Entry 3G6E (X-ray diffraction, 2.70 A resolution); this record covers chains 0 and R of the 31 polymer chains in the assembly.

Chain 0:
Molecule: 23S ribosomal RNA
From: Haloarcula marismortui
Sequence (2923 nucleotides; each row starts with the number of its first residue):
     1 GUUGGCUACUAUGCCAGCUGGUGGAUUGCUCGGCUCAGGCGCUGAUGAAG
    51 GACGUGCCAAGCUGCGAUAAGCUGUGGGGAGCCGCACGGAGGCGAAGAAC
   101 CACAGAUUUCCGAAUGAGAAUCUCUCUAACAAUUGCUUCGCGCAAUGAGG
   151 AACCCCGAGAACUGAAACAUCUCAGUAUCGGGAGGAACAGAAAACGCAAC
   201 GUGAUGUCGUUAGUAACCGCGAGUGAACGCGAUACAGCCCAAACCGAAGC
   251 CCUCACGGGCAAUGUGGUGUCAGGGCUACCUCUCAUCAGCCGACCGUCUU
   301 CACGAAGUCUCUUGGAAUAGAGCGUGAUACAGGGUGACAACCCCGUACUG
   351 AAGACCAGUACGCUGUGCGGUAGUGCCAGAGUAGCGGGGGUUGGAUAUCC
   401 CUCGCGAAUAACGCAGGCAUCGACUGCGAAGGCUAAACACAACCUGAGAC
   451 CGAUAGUGAACAAGUAGUGUGAACGAACGCUGCAAAGUACCCUCAGAAGG
   501 GAGGCGAAAUAGAGCAUGAAAUCAGUUGGCGAUCGAGCGACAGGGCAUAC
   551 AAGGUCCCUUGACGAAUGACCGAGACGCGAGUCUCCAGUAAGACUCACGG
   601 GAAGCCGAUGUUCUGUCGUACGUUUUGAAAAACGAGCCAGGGAGUGUGUC
   651 UGUAUGGCAAGUCUAACCGGAGUAUCCGGGGAGGCACAGGGAAACCGACA
   701 UGGCCGCAGGGCUUUGCCCGAGGGCCGCCGUCUUCAAGGGCGGGGAGCCA
   751 UGUGGACACGACCCGAAUCCGGACGAUCUACGCAUGGACAAGAUGAAGCG
   801 UGCCGAAAGGCACGUGGAAGUCUGUUAGAGUUGGUGUCCUACAAUACCCU
   851 CUCGUGAUCUAUGUGUAGGGGUGAAAGGCCCAUCGAGUCCGGCAACAGCU
   901 GGUUCCAAUCGAAACAUGUCGAAGCAUGACCUCCGCCGAGGUAGUCUGUG
   951 AGGUAGAGCGACCGAUUGGUGUGUCCGCCUCCGAGAGGAGUCGGCACACC
  1001 UGUCAAACUCCAAACUUACAGACGCUGUUUGACGCGGGGAUUCCGGUGCG
  1051 CGGGGUAAGCCUGUGUACCAGGAGGGGAACAACCCAGAGAUAGGUUAAGG
  1101 UCCCCAAGUGUGGAUUAAGUGUAAUCCUCUGAAGGUGGUCUCGAGCCCUA
  1151 GACAGCCGGGAGGUGAGCUUAGAAGCAGCUACCCUCUAAGAAAAGCGUAA
  1201 CAGCUUACCGGCCGAGGUUUGAGGCGCCCAAAAUGAUCGGGACUCAAAUC
  1251 CACCACCGAGACCUGUCCGUACCACUCAUACUGGUAAUCGAGUAGAUUGG
  1301 CGCUCUAAUUGGAUGGAAGCAGGGGCGAGAGCUCCUGUGGACCGAUUAGU
  1351 GACGAAAAUCCUGGCCAUAGUAGCAGCGAUAGUCGGGUGAGAACCCCGAC
  1401 GGCCUAAUGGAUAAGGGUUCCUCAGCACUGCUGAUCAGCUGAGGGUUAGC
  1451 CGGUCCUAAGUCUCACCGCAACUCGACUGAGACGAAAUGGGAAACAGGUU
  1501 AAUAUUCCUGUGCCAUCAUGCAGUGAAAGUUGACGCCCUGGGGUCGAUCA
  1551 CGCCGGGCAUUCGCCCGGUCGAACCGUCCAACUCCGUGGAAGCCGUAAUG
  1601 GCAGGAAGCGGACGAACGGCGGCAUAGGGAAACGUGAUUCAACCUGGGGC
  1651 CCAUGAAAAGACGAGCAUGAUGUCCGUACCGAGAACCGACACAGGUGUCC
  1701 AUGGCGGCGAAAGCCAAGGCCUGUCGGGAGCAACCAACGUUAGGGAAUUC
  1751 GGCAAGUUAGUCCCGUACCUUCGGAAGAAGGGAUGCCUGCUCCGGAACGG
  1801 AGCAGGUCGCAGUGACUCGGAAGCUCGGACUGUCUAGUAACAACAUAGGU
  1851 GACCGCAAAUCCGCAAGGACUCGUACGGUCACUGAAUCCUGCCCAGUGCA
  1901 GGUAUCUGAACACCUCGUACAAGAGGACGAAGGACCUGUCAACGGCGGGG
  1951 GUAACUAUGACCCUCUUAAGGUAGCGUAGUACCUUGCCGCAUCAGUAGCG
  2001 GCUUGCAUGAAUGGAUUAACCAGAGCUUCACUGUCCCAACGUUGGGCCCG
  2051 GUGAACUGUACAUUCCAGUGCGGAGUCUGGAGACACCCAGGGGGAAGCGA
  2101 AGACCCUAUGGAGCUUUACUGCAGGCUGUCGCUGAGACGUGGUCGCCGAU
  2151 GUGCAGCAUAGGUAGGAGUCGUUACAGAGGUACCCGCGCUAGCGGGCCAC
  2201 CCAGACAACAGUGAAAUACUACCCGUCGGUGACUGCGACUCUCACUCCGG
  2251 GAGGAGGACACCGAUAGCCGGGCAGUUUGACUGGGGCGGUACGCGCUCGA
  2301 AAAGAUAUCGAGCGCGCCCUAUGGUCAUCUCAGCCGGGACAGAGACCCGG
  2351 CGAAGAGUGCAAGAGCAAAAGAUGACUUGACAGUGUUCUUCCCAACGAGG
  2401 AACGCUGACGCGAAAGCGUGGUCUAGCGAACCAAUUAGCCUGCUUGAUGC
  2451 GGGCAAUUGAUGACAGAAAAGCUACCCUAGGGAUAACAGAGUCGUCACUC
  2501 GCAAGAGCACAUAUCGACCGAGUGGCUUGCUACCUCGAUGUCGGUUCCCU
  2551 CCAUCCUGCCCGUGCAGAAGCGGGCAAGGGUGAGGUUGUUCGCCUAUUAA
  2601 AGGAGGUCGUGAGCUGGGUUUAGACCGUCGUGAGACAGGUCGGCUGCUAU
  2651 CUACUGGGUGUGUAAUGGUGUCUGACAAGAACGACCGUAUAGUACGAGAG
  2701 GAACUACGGUUGGUGGCCACUGGUGUACCGGUUGUUCGAGAGAGCACGUG
  2751 CCGGGUAGCCACGCCACACGGGGUAAGAGCUGAACGCAUCUAAGCUCGAA
  2801 ACCCACUUGGAAAAGAGACACCGCCGAGGUCCCGCGUACAAGACGCGGUC
  2851 GAUAGACUCGGGGUGUGCGCGUCGAGGUAACGAGACGUUAAGCCCACGAG
  2901 CACUAACAGACCAAAGCCAUCAU
Disordered / not traced: 1-9, 126-127, 715, 971-998, 1560, 1952-1963, 2137-2236, 2339-2343, 2665-2666, 2915-2923
Modified / non-standard residues: 1MA (6-hydro-1-methyladenosine-5'-monophosphate) at position 628, OMU (o2'-methyluridine 5'-monophosphate) at position 2587, OMG (o2'-methylguanosine-5'-monophosphate) at position 2588, UR3 (3-methyluridine-5'-monophoshate) at position 2619, PSU (pseudouridine-5'-monophosphate) at position 2621
Metal / ion sites: Na+ site 1 near U12 (its only coordinating residue here); Mg2+ site 1 near G28 (its only coordinating residue here); Na+ site 2: C40, G41, C443; Na+ site 3: G56, G61; Sr2+ site 1 near A86 (its only coordinating residue here); Na+ site 4: U107, U108; Mg2+ site 2 near U115 (its only coordinating residue here); Na+ site 5: C130, U146; Na+ site 6: C141, G142; Sr2+ site 2: G147, A183 (shared with 1 residue of chain M); Mg2+ site 3: C162, U2276; K+ site 1: C162, U163, U172; 58 more Na+ sites not listed; 69 more Mg2+ sites not listed; 38 more Sr2+ sites not listed; 1 more K+ sites not listed
Ligand contacts: Cephalotaxine (HMT; (3beta)-O~3~-[(2R)-2,6-dihydroxy-2-(2-methoxy-2-oxoethyl)-6-methylheptanoyl]cephalotaxine): G2099, A2100, G2102, A2486, C2487, A2488, U2535, A2538, U2539, G2540, U2541, U2620
From the paper describing this entry:
  - binding site for Cephalotaxine: C2487

Chain R:
Name: 50S ribosomal protein L22P
From: Haloarcula marismortui
Reference sequence: P10970 (RL22_HALMA); residues 1-150 here correspond to UniProt positions 2-151 (UniProt number = residue number + 1)
Chain sequence (150 residues; numbered 1 to 150; the number before each row is that of its first residue):
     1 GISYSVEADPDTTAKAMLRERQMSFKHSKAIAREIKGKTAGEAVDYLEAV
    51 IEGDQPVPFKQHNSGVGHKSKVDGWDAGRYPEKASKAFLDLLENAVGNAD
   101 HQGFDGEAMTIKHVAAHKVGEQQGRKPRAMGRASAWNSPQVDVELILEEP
Metal / ion sites: Sr2+ near Gln61 (its only coordinating residue here); Mg2+: Gly65 (shared with C2048(0), A2089(0) of chain 0); Na+ site 1 near Ser70 (its only coordinating residue here); Na+ site 2: Val72 (shared with U2659(0), G2660(0) of chain 0)

How chain 0 and chain R interact:
Contacting residue pairs (139):
  A11(0) - Lys60(R)  hydrogen bond to the phosphate
  A11(0) - Trp75(R)  sugar contact
  U12(0) - Lys60(R)  salt bridge to the phosphate
  U12(0) - Trp75(R)  sugar contact
  G13(0) - Gln61(R)  phosphate contact
  U19(0) - Ser5(R)  hydrogen bond to the sugar
  G20(0) - Ile2(R)  sugar contact
  G20(0) - Ser3(R)  hydrogen bond to the sugar
  G20(0) - Ser5(R)  sugar contact
  G20(0) - His117(R)  base contact
  G21(0) - Gly1(R)  sugar contact
  G21(0) - Ile2(R)  sugar contact
  G21(0) - Ser3(R)  hydrogen bond to the phosphate
  G21(0) - Lys118(R)  sugar contact
  G21(0) - Val119(R)  sugar contact
  U22(0) - Gly1(R)  hydrogen bond to the phosphate
  U22(0) - Val119(R)  sugar contact
  C492(0) - His101(R)  hydrogen bond to the sugar
  C494(0) - Glu93(R)  sugar contact
  G499(0) - Arg19(R)  phosphate contact
  G499(0) - Asn94(R)  hydrogen bond to the base
  G500(0) - Tyr4(R)  phosphate contact
  G500(0) - Ala16(R)  sugar contact
  G500(0) - Met17(R)  hydrogen bond to the sugar
  G500(0) - Arg19(R)  salt bridge to the phosphate
  G500(0) - Asn94(R)  hydrogen bond to the sugar
  G500(0) - Asn98(R)  base contact
  G501(0) - Tyr4(R)  hydrogen bond to the phosphate
  G501(0) - Lys15(R)  sugar contact
  G501(0) - Met17(R)  phosphate contact
  G501(0) - Asn98(R)  sugar contact
  G501(0) - Gln102(R)  sugar contact
  A502(0) - Lys15(R)  phosphate contact
  U510(0) - Ser3(R)  base contact
  C523(0) - Phe25(R)  sugar contact
  C523(0) - Lys29(R)  phosphate contact
  A524(0) - Phe25(R)  sugar contact
  A524(0) - Lys29(R)  salt bridge to the phosphate
  A524(0) - Gln61(R)  hydrogen bond to the phosphate
  A524(0) - Ala115(R)  sugar contact
  A524(0) - Ala116(R)  hydrogen bond to the sugar
  A524(0) - His117(R)  hydrogen bond to the base
  G525(0) - Arg33(R)  salt bridge to the phosphate
  G525(0) - Lys36(R)  phosphate contact
  G525(0) - His113(R)  hydrogen bond to the sugar
  G525(0) - Ala115(R)  sugar contact
  U526(0) - Lys36(R)  salt bridge to the phosphate
  U840(0) - Arg128(R)  hydrogen bond to the sugar
  U840(0) - Ala129(R)  phosphate contact
  U840(0) - Arg132(R)  hydrogen bond to the sugar
  A841(0) - Arg128(R)  salt bridge to the phosphate
  A841(0) - Ala129(R)  hydrogen bond to the phosphate
  A841(0) - Met130(R)  base contact
  A843(0) - Arg128(R)  phosphate contact
  A843(0) - Ala129(R)  phosphate contact
  A844(0) - Ala129(R)  phosphate contact
  A844(0) - Met130(R)  hydrogen bond to the phosphate
  A844(0) - Gly131(R)  base contact
  A1369(0) - Lys26(R)  hydrogen bond to the sugar
  A1369(0) - Ser64(R)  hydrogen bond to the phosphate
  G1370(0) - Ser24(R)  hydrogen bond to the base
  G1370(0) - Lys26(R)  salt bridge to the phosphate
  G1370(0) - His27(R)  base contact
  G1370(0) - His62(R)  salt bridge to the phosphate
  G1370(0) - Asn63(R)  phosphate contact
  G1370(0) - Ser64(R)  hydrogen bond to the phosphate
  G1370(0) - Arg79(R)  sugar contact
  G1370(0) - Pro139(R)  base contact
  U1371(0) - Ser64(R)  sugar contact
  U1371(0) - Arg79(R)  salt bridge to the phosphate
  A1372(0) - Trp136(R)  base contact
  G1373(0) - Trp136(R)  base contact
  C1428(0) - Gln22(R)  hydrogen bond to the phosphate
  C1428(0) - Gln122(R)  phosphate contact
  U1429(0) - Gln122(R)  phosphate contact
  C1431(0) - Lys126(R)  hydrogen bond to the base
  A1689(0) - Pro127(R)  base contact
  A1689(0) - Arg128(R)  hydrogen bond to the base
  A1689(0) - Gly131(R)  base contact
  A1689(0) - Arg132(R)  hydrogen bond to the base
  A1689(0) - Ala133(R)  base contact
  C1690(0) - Pro127(R)  base contact
  C2048(0) - Gly65(R)  phosphate contact
  C2048(0) - Lys69(R)  hydrogen bond to the phosphate
  C2049(0) - Val66(R)  phosphate contact
  C2049(0) - Lys69(R)  salt bridge to the phosphate
  C2049(0) - Gly78(R)  phosphate contact
  C2049(0) - Arg79(R)  salt bridge to the phosphate
  C2049(0) - Tyr80(R)  phosphate contact
  G2050(0) - Arg79(R)  salt bridge to the phosphate
  G2050(0) - Tyr80(R)  hydrogen bond to the phosphate
  G2050(0) - Pro81(R)  phosphate contact
  G2050(0) - Glu82(R)  hydrogen bond to the sugar
  G2051(0) - His27(R)  phosphate contact
  G2051(0) - Pro81(R)  phosphate contact
  G2051(0) - Glu82(R)  hydrogen bond to the phosphate
  G2051(0) - Lys83(R)  hydrogen bond to the phosphate
  U2052(0) - Lys83(R)  salt bridge to the phosphate
  U2052(0) - Trp136(R)  sugar contact
  G2053(0) - Trp136(R)  sugar contact
  G2053(0) - Asn137(R)  hydrogen bond to the phosphate
  G2053(0) - Ser138(R)  hydrogen bond to the phosphate
  A2054(0) - Arg128(R)  hydrogen bond to the base
  A2054(0) - Ser134(R)  hydrogen bond to the sugar
  A2054(0) - Ala135(R)  hydrogen bond to the sugar
  A2054(0) - Trp136(R)  sugar contact
  A2054(0) - Asn137(R)  hydrogen bond to the phosphate
  A2055(0) - Arg128(R)  sugar contact
  A2055(0) - Arg132(R)  hydrogen bond to the sugar
  A2055(0) - Ser134(R)  sugar contact
  A2055(0) - Ala135(R)  phosphate contact
  C2086(0) - Trp75(R)  sugar contact
  C2087(0) - His68(R)  hydrogen bond to the sugar
  C2087(0) - Asp76(R)  sugar contact
  C2088(0) - Asn63(R)  phosphate contact
  C2088(0) - Ser64(R)  phosphate contact
  C2088(0) - Gly65(R)  hydrogen bond to the phosphate
  C2088(0) - Val66(R)  sugar contact
  C2088(0) - His68(R)  sugar contact
  A2089(0) - Gly65(R)  phosphate contact
  U2648(0) - Arg128(R)  base contact
  G2657(0) - His68(R)  base contact
  G2658(0) - His68(R)  hydrogen bond to the sugar
  G2658(0) - Asp76(R)  hydrogen bond to the base
  U2659(0) - Trp75(R)  hydrogen bond to the sugar
  U2659(0) - Asp76(R)  hydrogen bond to the sugar
  G2660(0) - Val72(R)  phosphate contact
  G2660(0) - Asp73(R)  phosphate contact
  G2660(0) - Gly74(R)  hydrogen bond to the phosphate
  G2660(0) - Trp75(R)  phosphate contact
  C2831(0) - Ser70(R)  phosphate contact
  C2831(0) - Lys71(R)  phosphate contact
  C2832(0) - Lys71(R)  salt bridge to the phosphate
  A2841(0) - Gly67(R)  sugar contact
  A2841(0) - His68(R)  hydrogen bond to the sugar
  A2841(0) - Lys69(R)  sugar contact
  G2842(0) - His68(R)  sugar contact
  G2842(0) - Ser70(R)  phosphate contact
  A2843(0) - Ser70(R)  phosphate contact
Also at the interface, not in a pair above, chain 0 (60 interface residues in all): C491, U493, U1368, A1427, G1433, C2056
Also at the interface, not in a pair above, chain R (69 interface residues in all): Val6, Ala84, Gln123

Overview:
Chain 0 and chain R form an interface of 60 and 69 residues respectively; the contacts include 46 hydrogen
bonds and 14 salt bridges. Among the polar pairs are G499(0)-Asn94(R), A524(0)-His117(R) and
G1370(0)-Ser24(R). Bound to chain 0: Cephalotaxine. The paper reports a binding site for Cephalotaxine at
C2487(0).
Chain 0 is 23S ribosomal RNA and chain R is 50S ribosomal protein L22P, both from Haloarcula marismortui; the
structure, Co-crystal structure of Homoharringtonine bound to the large ribosomal subunit, was determined by
X-ray diffraction together with 3G4S and 3G71 from the same study.
